Entry 8BJS (X-ray diffraction, 2.73 A resolution); this record covers chains A and U.

Chain A:
Name: Kinesin-like protein KIF20A
Organism: Mus musculus
Reference sequence: P97329 (KI20A_MOUSE); residue numbers follow UniProt; this construct covers 55-513
Amino-acid sequence (465 residues; numbered 54 to 518; the number before each row is that of its first residue):
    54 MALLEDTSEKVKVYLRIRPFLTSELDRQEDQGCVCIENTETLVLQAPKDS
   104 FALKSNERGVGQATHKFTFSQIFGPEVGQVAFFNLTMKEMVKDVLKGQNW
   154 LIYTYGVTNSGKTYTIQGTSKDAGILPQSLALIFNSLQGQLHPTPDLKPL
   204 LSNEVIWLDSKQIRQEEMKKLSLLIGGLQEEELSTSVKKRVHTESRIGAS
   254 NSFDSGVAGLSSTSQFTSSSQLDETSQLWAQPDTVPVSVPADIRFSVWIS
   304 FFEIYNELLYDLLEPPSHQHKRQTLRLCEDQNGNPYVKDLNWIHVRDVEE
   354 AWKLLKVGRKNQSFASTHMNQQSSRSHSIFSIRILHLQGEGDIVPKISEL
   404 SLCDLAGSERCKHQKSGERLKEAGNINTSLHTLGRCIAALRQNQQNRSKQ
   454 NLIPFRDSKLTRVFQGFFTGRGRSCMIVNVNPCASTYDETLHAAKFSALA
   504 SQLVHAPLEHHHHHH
Disordered / not traced: 54-61, 109-115, 232-285, 320-325, 369-378, 412-430, 447-454, 509-518
Sequence notes: initiating methionine (54); conflict Leu511 (Pro in P97329), Glu512 (Val in P97329); expression tag (514-518)
Swiss-Prot annotation at these positions:
  - binding site (ATP): Gly159 to Thr166
Reported in the primary citation:
  - contacts within the chain: Val64-Arg444 (backbone contact)
  - conformationally variable residues: Leu502 to Leu506

Chain U:
Name: Unk-unk-unk-unk
Organism: Mus musculus
Amino-acid sequence (4 residues; numbered 251 to 254; the number before each row is that of its first residue; X marks 4 residues of unknown identity (built as UNK)):
   251 XXXX

Interface between chain A and chain U:
Interface residues of chain A (facing chain U), 8 residues: Asn206, Glu207, Val208, Ile209, Gln334, Pro398, Lys399, Ile400

Overview:
Chain A and chain U make no direct contact in this assembly. Curated annotation (UniProt) lists 8 ATP-binding
residues on chain A. From the paper: conformational variability at Leu502(A); contacts within the chain
involving Val64(A) and Arg444(A).
Chain A is Kinesin-like protein KIF20A and chain U is Unk-unk-unk-unk, both from Mus musculus; the structure,
Apo KIF20A[55-510] crystal structure, was determined by X-ray diffraction together with 8F18 and 8F1A from the
same study.
